PDB entry 6D3J | X-ray diffraction, 3.00 A resolution | chain A

[Chain A]
Molecule: FT_T dioxygenase
Organism: Sphingobium herbicidovorans
Sequence (295 residues; row label = number of the first residue in the row):
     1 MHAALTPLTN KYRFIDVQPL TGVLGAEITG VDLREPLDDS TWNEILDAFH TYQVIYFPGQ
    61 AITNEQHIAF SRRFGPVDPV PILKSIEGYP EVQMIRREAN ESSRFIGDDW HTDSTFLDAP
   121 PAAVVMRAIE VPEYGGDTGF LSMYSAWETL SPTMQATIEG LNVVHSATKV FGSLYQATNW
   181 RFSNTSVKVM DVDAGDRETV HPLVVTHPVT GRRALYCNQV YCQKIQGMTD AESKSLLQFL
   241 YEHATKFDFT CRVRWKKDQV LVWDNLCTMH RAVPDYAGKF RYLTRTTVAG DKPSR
Disordered / not traced: 1-9, 97-105, 168-197
Ion coordination: Co2+ site 1 near D16 (its only coordinating residue here); Co2+ site 2 near E35 (its only coordinating residue here); Co2+ site 3 near D108 (its only coordinating residue here); Co2+ site 4: H111, D113, H270 (together with 2-oxoglutaric acid); Co2+ site 5 near D118 (its only coordinating residue here); Co2+ site 6 near E242 (its only coordinating residue here)
Small-molecule neighbours:
  - 2-oxoglutaric acid (AKG): I95, G107, H111, D113, M126, T138, W263, H270, A272, R281, R285
  - 2-oxoglutaric acid: I95, G107, H111, D113, M126, T138, W263, H270, A272, R281, R285

[In short]
Ligands of chain A: 2-oxoglutaric acid. H111, D113 and H270 form the Co2+ site 4.
Chain A is FT_T dioxygenase (Sphingobium herbicidovorans); the structure, FT_T dioxygenase holoenzyme, was
determined by X-ray diffraction, deposited together with 6D0O, 6D1O, 6D3H, 6D3I and 6D3M.
